PDB entry 7C7I | X-ray diffraction, 2.28 A resolution | chains B and C of the 4 polymer chains in the assembly

== Chain B ==
Protein: Ras-related protein Rap-1b
Source organism: Homo sapiens
UniProt: P61224 (RAP1B_HUMAN); residues 1-167 here = UniProt positions 1-167
Chain sequence (167 residues; row label = number of the first residue in the row):
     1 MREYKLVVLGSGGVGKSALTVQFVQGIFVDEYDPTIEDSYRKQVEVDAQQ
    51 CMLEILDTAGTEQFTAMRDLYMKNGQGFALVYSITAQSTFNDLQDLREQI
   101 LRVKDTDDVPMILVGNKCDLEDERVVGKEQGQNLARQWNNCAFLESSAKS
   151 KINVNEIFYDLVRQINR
Unresolved in the structure: 62
Sequence notes: engineered mutation Asp30 (Glu in P61224), Glu31 (Lys in P61224)
Swiss-Prot annotation at these positions:
  - motif: Tyr32 to Tyr40 (Effector region)
  - binding site (GTP): Gly10 to Ala18, Asp57 to Thr61, Asn116 to Asp119, Ser147 to Lys149
  - modified residue: Ser39 (ADP-ribosylserine)
  - natural variant: Gly12 (G12E: In THC11; G12V: In THC11), Ala59 (A59G: In THC11), Gly60 (G60R: In THC11)
  - mutagenesis: Gln25 (Q25A: Impairs interaction with KRIT1), Tyr32 (Y32A: 25-fold reduction in RAP1GAP-stimulated GTPase activity; Y32F: 2-fold reduction in RAP1GAP-stimulated GTPase activity), Glu37 (E37A: Strong reduction in nucleotide exchange with EPAC2), Asp38 (D38A: Impairs interaction with KRIT1), Gln63 (Q63E: Abolishes complex formation with RAP1GAP. Loss GTPase activity), Phe64 (F64A: Abolishes complex formation with RAP1GAP. Loss GTPase activity)
Bound ions: Mg2+: Asp33 (together with GTP); Ca2+: Asn155, Glu156 (shared with 2 residues of chain A)
Residues lining bound ligands: GTP: Ser11, Gly12, Gly13, Val14, Gly15, Lys16, Ser17, Ala18, Phe28, Val29, Asp30, Glu31, Tyr32, Asp33, Pro34, Thr35, Asp57, Thr58, Asn116, Lys117, Asp119, Leu120, Ser147, Ala148, Lys149

== Chain C ==
Protein: SH3 and multiple ankyrin repeat domains protein 3
Source organism: Homo sapiens
UniProt: Q9BYB0 (SHAN3_HUMAN); residues 1-99 here = UniProt positions 1-99
Chain sequence (99 residues; numbered 1 to 99; the number before each row is that of its first residue):
     1 MDGPGASAVVVRVGIPDLQQTKCLRLDPAAPVWAAKQRVLCALNHSLQDA
    51 LNYGLFQPPSRGRAGKFLDEERLLQEYPPNLDTPLPYLEFRYKRRVYAQ
Unresolved in the structure: 1-5, 94-99

== How chain B and chain C interact ==
Residue-residue contacts - 16 pairs, chain B then chain C:
  Gln25(B) with Gln20(C)
  Glu31(B) with Asn44(C), hydrogen bond
  Ile36(B) with Cys23(C), hydrophobic; Arg25(C)
  Glu37(B) with Arg12(C), salt bridge; Lys22(C); Cys23(C), hydrogen bond (backbone-backbone)
  Asp38(B) with Thr21(C); Lys22(C), salt bridge
  Ser39(B) with Gln20(C); Thr21(C), hydrogen bond
  Tyr40(B) with Gln19(C); Gln20(C); Lys22(C), hydrogen bond
  Arg41(B) with Gln19(C), hydrogen bond (backbone-backbone)
  Met67(B) with Leu85(C), hydrophobic
Also at the interface, not in a pair above, chain B (10 interface residues in all): Phe64
Also at the interface, not in a pair above, chain C (11 interface residues in all): Val10, Ser46

== Overview ==
The interface between chain B and chain C involves 10 residues on one side and 11 on the other; the contacts
include 5 hydrogen bonds and 2 salt bridges. Polar contacts include Glu37(B)-Arg12(C), Asp38(B)-Lys22(C) and
Glu31(B)-Asn44(C). Bound to chain B: GTP.
Chain B is Ras-related protein Rap-1b and chain C is SH3 and multiple ankyrin repeat domains protein 3, both
from Homo sapiens; the structure, Crystal structure of SHANK3 SPN domain in complex with GTP-bound
Rap1b(E30D,K31E), was determined by X-ray diffraction together with 7C7J from the same study.
